PDB entry 8W4S | X-ray diffraction, 1.85 A resolution | chain A

== Chain A ==
Name: cGMP-specific 3', 5'-cyclic phosphodiesterase
Organism: Homo sapiens
Notes: EC 3.1.4.35
UniProt: O76074 (PDE5A_HUMAN); residues 535-860 here = UniProt positions 535-860
Amino-acid sequence (347 residues; numbered 514 to 860; the number before each row is that of its first residue):
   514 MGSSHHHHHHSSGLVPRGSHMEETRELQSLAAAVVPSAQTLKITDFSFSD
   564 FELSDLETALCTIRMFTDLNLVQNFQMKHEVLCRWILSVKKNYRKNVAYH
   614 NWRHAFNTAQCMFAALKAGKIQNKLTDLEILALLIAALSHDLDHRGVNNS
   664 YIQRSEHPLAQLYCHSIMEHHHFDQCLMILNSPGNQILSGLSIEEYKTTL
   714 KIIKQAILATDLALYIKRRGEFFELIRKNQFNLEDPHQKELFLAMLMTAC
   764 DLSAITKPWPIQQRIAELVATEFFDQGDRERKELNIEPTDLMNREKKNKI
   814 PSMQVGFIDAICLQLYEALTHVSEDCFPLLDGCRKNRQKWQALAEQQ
Unresolved in the structure: 514-535, 664-678, 790-809
Construct notes: expression tag (514-534)
Ion coordination: Zn2+: His617, His653, Asp654, Asp764; Mg2+ near Asp654 (its only coordinating residue here)
Residues lining bound ligands: AJR (2,2'-{[6-{[(4-methoxyphenyl)methyl]amino}-9-(propan-2-yl)-9H-purin-2-yl]azanediyl}di(ethan-1-ol)): Tyr612, His613, Leu725, Asp764, Leu765, Ala767, Ile768, Gln775, Ala779, Val782, Ala783, Phe786, Phe787, Ile813, Met816, Gln817, Phe820

== In short ==
Ligands of chain A: compound AJR. His617, His653, Asp654 and Asp764 coordinate Zn2+.
Chain A is cGMP-specific 3', 5'-cyclic phosphodiesterase (Homo sapiens); the structure, Crystal structure of
PDE5A in complex with CVT-313, was determined by X-ray diffraction, deposited together with 8K4C, 8K4H, 8W4Q,
8W4R and 8W4T.
